Entry 4G6I (X-ray diffraction, 1.78 A resolution); this record covers chains A and B of the 3 polymer chains in the assembly.

== Chain A (and B) ==
Name: Riboflavin synthase subunit alpha
From: Brucella abortus
Notes: EC 2.5.1.9; chain B of this document is another copy of the same molecule, construct and numbering; everything in this record applies to it too
UniProt: G8SX20 (G8SX20_BRUAO); numbering as in UniProt (aligned over 1-202)
Sequence (210 residues; each row starts with the number of its first residue):
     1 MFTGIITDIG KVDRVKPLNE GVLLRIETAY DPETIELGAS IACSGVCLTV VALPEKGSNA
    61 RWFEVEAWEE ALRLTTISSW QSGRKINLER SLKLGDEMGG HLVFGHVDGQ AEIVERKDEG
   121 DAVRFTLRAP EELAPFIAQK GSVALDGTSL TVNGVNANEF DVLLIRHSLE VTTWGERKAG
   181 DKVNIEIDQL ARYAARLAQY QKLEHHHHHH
Disordered / not traced: 201-210 (chain B: 55-58, 202-210)
Construct notes: expression tag (203-210)
Ligand contacts:
  - Roseoflavin (RS3; 1-deoxy-1-[8-(dimethylamino)-7-methyl-2,4-dioxo-3,4-dihydrobenzo[g]pteridin-10(2H)-yl]-D-ribitol), molecule 1: Thr-3, Gly-4, Ile-5, Ile-6, His-101, Ser-142, Thr-148, Ser-149, Leu-150, Thr-151, Leu-163, Leu-164, Ile-165, His-167, Ser-168, Val-171, Thr-172
  - Roseoflavin (RS3), molecule 2: Ser-40, Val-46, Cys-47, Leu-48, Thr-49, Glu-66, Ala-67, Trp-68, Glu-70, Ala-71, Leu-74, Thr-75, Phe-104, Gly-105, His-106, Val-107
What the authors report for this chain:
  - self-association interface (contacts with another copy of this molecule); pairs are residue here / residue on that copy: Glu-70/Lys-140 (salt bridge)
  - binding site for Roseoflavin: Gly-4, Ile-6, Ser-149, Leu-150, Thr-151, Leu-163, Ile-165, Ser-168

== Chain A / chain B interface ==
Contacting residue pairs - 79 pairs, chain A then chain B:
  Met-1(A) with Met-98(B), hydrogen bond (backbone-backbone); Gly-99(B); Gly-100(B), hydrogen bond (backbone-backbone); His-101(B); Leu-102(B), hydrophobic
  Leu-18(A) with Arg-166(B)
  Asn-19(A) with Gly-120(B); Asp-121(B), hydrogen bond
  Glu-20(A) with Glu-119(B); Gly-120(B), hydrogen bond (side chain-backbone)
  Gly-38(A) with His-167(B)
  Ala-39(A) with Glu-97(B)
  Ser-40(A) with Gly-99(B), hydrogen bond (side chain-backbone)
  Thr-49(A) with Ile-165(B); His-167(B)
  Val-51(A) with His-167(B)
  Glu-66(A) with Arg-166(B), salt bridge
  Trp-68(A) with Asp-121(B); Ala-122(B), hydrophobic; Ile-165(B); Arg-166(B)
  Glu-69(A) with Glu-119(B); Leu-163(B)
  Glu-70(A) with Lys-140(B), salt bridge; Asn-153(B)
  Leu-74(A) with Lys-140(B)
  Arg-90(A) with Glu-97(B), salt bridge
  Ser-91(A) with Met-98(B), hydrogen bond (side chain-backbone); Gly-99(B), hydrogen bond (side chain-backbone)
  Leu-92(A) with Glu-97(B); Met-98(B), hydrogen bond (backbone-backbone)
  Lys-93(A) with Gly-95(B); Asp-96(B); Glu-97(B); Met-98(B)
  Leu-94(A) with Met-1(B), hydrophobic; Leu-92(B), hydrophobic; Lys-93(B); Leu-94(B); Gly-95(B), hydrogen bond (backbone-backbone); Asp-96(B), hydrogen bond (backbone-backbone); Met-98(B)
  Gly-95(A) with Leu-94(B)
  Met-98(A) with Leu-102(B), hydrophobic
  Phe-104(A) with His-101(B)
  His-106(A) with Lys-140(B), hydrogen bond (side chain-backbone); Ser-142(B), hydrogen bond; Thr-151(B)
  Val-107(A) with Lys-140(B)
  Asp-108(A) with Lys-140(B)
  Glu-132(A) with Gln-139(B)
  Gln-189(A) with Gly-141(B); Ser-142(B), hydrogen bond; Asp-188(B), hydrogen bond; Leu-190(B)
  Leu-190(A) with Leu-190(B), hydrophobic
  Arg-192(A) with Ala-138(B); Gln-139(B), hydrogen bond (side chain-backbone); Lys-140(B), hydrogen bond (side chain-backbone); Gly-141(B)
  Tyr-193(A) with Phe-136(B); Ala-138(B), hydrophobic; Gly-141(B); Ser-142(B), hydrogen bond (side chain-backbone); Asp-188(B), hydrogen bond; Ala-191(B), hydrophobic; Ala-194(B), hydrophobic
  Arg-196(A) with Ala-134(B), hydrogen bond (side chain-backbone); Pro-135(B); Ile-137(B), hydrogen bond (side chain-backbone); Ala-138(B); Val-155(B); Ala-157(B), hydrogen bond (side chain-backbone)
  Leu-197(A) with Pro-135(B); Ala-194(B); Ala-195(B)
  Tyr-200(A) with Ala-134(B); Pro-135(B), hydrophobic; Ala-157(B)
Also at the interface, not in a pair above, chain A (36 interface residues in all): Cys-47, Val-50, Ala-194
Also at the interface, not in a pair above, chain B (39 interface residues in all): Ile-5
The authors on this interface:
  - specific contacts: Glu-66(A)/Arg-166(B) (salt bridge), Glu-70(A)/Lys-140(B) (salt bridge)

== In short ==
The interface between chain A and chain B involves 36 residues on one side and 39 on the other, with 21
hydrogen bonds and 3 salt bridges. Among the polar pairs are Glu-66(A)/Arg-166(B), Glu-70(A)/Lys-140(B) and
Arg-90(A)/Glu-97(B). The paper describes salt bridges between Glu-66(A) and Arg-166(B) and Glu-70(A) and
Lys-140(B). From the paper: a binding site for Roseoflavin at Gly-4(A), Ile-6(A) and Ser-149(A) among others;
a self-association interface involving Glu-70(A).
Both chains are Riboflavin synthase subunit alpha (Brucella abortus). Entry 4G6I (Crystallographic structure
of trimeric riboflavin synthase from Brucella abortus in complex with roseoflavin) was determined by X-ray
diffraction, deposited together with 4FXU, 4GQN and 4E0F.
